PDB entry 3IPD | X-ray diffraction, 4.80 A resolution (low resolution: residue-level contacts below are approximate; hydrogen-bond / salt-bridge calls are withheld) | chains C and D of the 4 polymer chains in the assembly

# Chain C
Molecule: Synaptosomal-associated protein 25
From: Rattus norvegicus
Notes: fragment: N-terminal fragment
Reference sequence: P60881 (SNP25_RAT); numbering as in UniProt (aligned over 7-83)
Chain sequence (80 residues; row label = number of the first residue in the row):
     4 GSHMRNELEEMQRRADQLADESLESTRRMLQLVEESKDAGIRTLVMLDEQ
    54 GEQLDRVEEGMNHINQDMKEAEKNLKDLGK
Not modelled in the structure: 4-7, 83
Construct notes: expression tag (4-6)

# Chain D
Molecule: Synaptosomal-associated protein 25
From: Rattus norvegicus
Notes: fragment: C-terminal fragment
Reference sequence: P60881 (SNP25_RAT); residue numbers follow UniProt; this construct covers 141-204
Chain sequence (68 residues; each row starts with the number of its first residue):
   137 GSHMARENEMDENLEQVSGIIGNLRHMALDMGNEIDTQNRQIDRIMEKAD
   187 SNKTRIDEANQRATKMLG
Not modelled in the structure: 137, 201-204
Construct notes: expression tag (137-140)
Curated features (UniProtKB/Swiss-Prot):
  - site ((Microbial infection) Cleavage): Arg180, Ile181, Gln197, Arg198
  - modified residue (Phosphoserine): Ser154, Ser187

# Chain C / chain D interface
Residue-residue contacts (39):
  Ala22(C) - Arg142(D)
  Asp23(C) - Arg142(D)
  Ser25(C) - Met146(D)
  Leu26(C) - Arg142(D)
  Leu26(C) - Glu145(D)
  Leu26(C) - Met146(D)
  Thr29(C) - Met146(D)
  Thr29(C) - Asn149(D)
  Thr29(C) - Leu150(D)
  Arg30(C) - Glu145(D)
  Met32(C) - Leu150(D)
  Leu33(C) - Asn149(D)
  Leu33(C) - Gln152(D)
  Val36(C) - Ile156(D)
  Gly43(C) - Met163(D)
  Ile44(C) - Met163(D)
  Thr46(C) - Met167(D)
  Leu47(C) - Met163(D)
  Leu47(C) - Met167(D)
  Leu50(C) - Gln174(D)
  Gly54(C) - Gln174(D)
  Leu57(C) - Gln177(D)
  Asp58(C) - Gln177(D)
  Val60(C) - Ile181(D)
  Glu61(C) - Arg180(D)
  Glu61(C) - Ile181(D)
  Glu61(C) - Lys184(D)
  Met64(C) - Lys184(D)
  Met64(C) - Ala185(D)
  Met64(C) - Asn188(D)
  Asn65(C) - Lys184(D)
  Ile67(C) - Asn188(D)
  Asn68(C) - Asn188(D)
  Asn68(C) - Arg191(D)
  Met71(C) - Arg191(D)
  Met71(C) - Ile192(D)
  Lys72(C) - Arg191(D)
  Glu75(C) - Arg191(D)
  Glu75(C) - Glu194(D)
Interface residues without a listed pair, chain C (32 interface residues in all): Asp19, Glu37, Ser39, Lys40, Gln53, Leu78
Interface residues without a listed pair, chain D (25 interface residues in all): Val153, Ile157, Leu160, Ile171, Ile178, Ala195

# In short
Chain C and chain D form an interface of 32 and 25 residues respectively.
Chain C is Synaptosomal-associated protein 25 and chain D is Synaptosomal-associated protein 25, both from
Rattus norvegicus; the structure, Helical extension of the neuronal SNARE complex into the membrane,
spacegroup I 21 21 21, was determined by X-ray diffraction (same publication as 3HD7).
